Entry 8EHR (electron microscopy, 3.20 A resolution); this record covers chains E and B of the 7 polymer chains in the assembly.

[Chain E (and B)]
Molecule: CFA/I fimbrial subunit B
Organism: Escherichia coli
Notes: chain B of this document is another copy of the same molecule, construct and numbering; everything in this record applies to it too
UniProt: P0CK93 (FMC1_ECOLX); residues 1-146 here correspond to UniProt positions 24-169 (UniProt number = residue number + 23)
Sequence (146 residues; row label = number of the first residue in the row):
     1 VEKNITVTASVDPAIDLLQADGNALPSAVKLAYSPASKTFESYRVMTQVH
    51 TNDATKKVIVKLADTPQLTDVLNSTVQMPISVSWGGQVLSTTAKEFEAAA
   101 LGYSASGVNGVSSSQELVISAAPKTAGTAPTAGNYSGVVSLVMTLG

[Chain E / chain B interface]
Contacting residue pairs - 12 pairs, chain E then chain B:
  S34(E) with L72(B)
  S37(E) with L72(B)
  T39(E) with L72(B), hydrogen bond (side chain-backbone); N73(B)
  E41(E) with V71(B); L72(B)
  S42(E) with S74(B)
  R44(E) with T69(B); S74(B)
  M46(E) with V138(B), hydrophobic
  G85(E) with D64(B)
  G107(E) with D12(B)
Also at the interface, not in a pair above, chain E (15 interface residues in all): F40, G86, A105, S106, S113, S114
Also at the interface, not in a pair above, chain B (12 interface residues in all): A63, V142, M143, T144

[Summary]
15 residues of chain E face 12 of chain B across their interface; the contacts include 1 hydrogen bond. Its
one hydrogen-bonded contact is T39(E)-L72(B).
Both chains are CFA/I fimbrial subunit B (Escherichia coli). Entry 8EHR (Cryo-EM reconstruction of the CFA/I
bacterial adhesion pili) was determined by electron microscopy (same publication as 8EHS).
